Entry 3GTG (X-ray diffraction, 3.78 A resolution); this record covers chains B and T of the 13 polymer chains in the assembly.

Chain B:
Protein: DNA-directed RNA polymerase II subunit RPB2
From: Saccharomyces cerevisiae
Notes: EC 2.7.7.6; fragment: DNA-directed RNA polymerase II 140 kDa polypeptide
Reference sequence: P08518 (RPB2_YEAST); residue numbers follow UniProt; this construct covers 1-1224
Chain sequence (1224 residues; row label = number of the first residue in the row):
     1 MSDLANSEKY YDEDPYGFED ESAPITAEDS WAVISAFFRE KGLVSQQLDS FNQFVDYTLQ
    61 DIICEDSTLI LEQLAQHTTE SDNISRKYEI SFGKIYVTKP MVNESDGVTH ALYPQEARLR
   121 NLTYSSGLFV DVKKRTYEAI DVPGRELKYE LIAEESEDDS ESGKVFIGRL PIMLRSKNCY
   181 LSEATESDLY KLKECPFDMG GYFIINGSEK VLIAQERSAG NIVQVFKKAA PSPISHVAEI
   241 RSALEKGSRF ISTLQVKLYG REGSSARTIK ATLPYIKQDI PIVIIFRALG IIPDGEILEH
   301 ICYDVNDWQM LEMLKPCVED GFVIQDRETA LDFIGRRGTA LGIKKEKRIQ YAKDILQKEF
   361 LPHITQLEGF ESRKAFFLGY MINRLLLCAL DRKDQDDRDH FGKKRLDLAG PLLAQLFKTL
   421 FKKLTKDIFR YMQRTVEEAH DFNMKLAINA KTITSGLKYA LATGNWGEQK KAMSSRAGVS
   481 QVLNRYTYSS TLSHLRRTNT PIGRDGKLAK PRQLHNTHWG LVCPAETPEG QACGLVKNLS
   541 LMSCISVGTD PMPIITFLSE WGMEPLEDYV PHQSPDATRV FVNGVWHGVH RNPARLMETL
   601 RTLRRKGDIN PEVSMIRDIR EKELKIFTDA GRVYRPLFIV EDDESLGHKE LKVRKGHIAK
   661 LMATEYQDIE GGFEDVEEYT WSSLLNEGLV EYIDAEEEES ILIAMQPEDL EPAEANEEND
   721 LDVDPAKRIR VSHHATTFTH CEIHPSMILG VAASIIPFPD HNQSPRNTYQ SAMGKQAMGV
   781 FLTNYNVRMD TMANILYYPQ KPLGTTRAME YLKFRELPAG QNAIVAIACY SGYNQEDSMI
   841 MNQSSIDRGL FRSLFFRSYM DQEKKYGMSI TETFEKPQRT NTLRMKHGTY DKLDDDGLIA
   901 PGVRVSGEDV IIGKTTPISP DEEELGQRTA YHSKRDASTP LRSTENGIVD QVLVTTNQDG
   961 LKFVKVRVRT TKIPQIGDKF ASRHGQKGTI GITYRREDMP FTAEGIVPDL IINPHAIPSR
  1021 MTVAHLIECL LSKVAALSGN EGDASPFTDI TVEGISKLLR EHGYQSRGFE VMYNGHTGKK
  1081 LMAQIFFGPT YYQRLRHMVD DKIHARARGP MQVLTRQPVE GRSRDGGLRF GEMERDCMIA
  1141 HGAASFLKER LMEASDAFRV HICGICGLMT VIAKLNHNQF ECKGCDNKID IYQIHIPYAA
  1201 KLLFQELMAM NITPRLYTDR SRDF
Not modelled in the structure: 1-19, 135-163, 503-508, 920-932, 1221-1224
Metal / ion sites: Zn2+: Cys1163, Cys1166, Cys1182
Reported in the primary citation:
  - binding site for the 12-nt RNA strand: Glu529 to Gln531, Tyr769

Chain T:
Molecule: 29-nt DNA strand
Notes: fragment: DNA template strand
Sequence (29 nucleotides; row label = number of the first residue in the row):
     1 CTACCGATAA GCAGACGATC CTCTCGATG
Not modelled in the structure: 29

How chain B and chain T interact:
Residue-residue contacts (17):
  Lys210(B) with DC25(T), hydrogen bond to the phosphate; DG26(T), salt bridge to the phosphate
  Val482(B) with DC25(T), sugar contact
  Thr791(B) with DC25(T), phosphate contact
  Met792(B) with DC23(T), phosphate contact; DT24(T), sugar contact
  Arg857(B) with DT24(T), salt bridge to the phosphate
  Arg942(B) with DT24(T), salt bridge to the phosphate
  Gly1121(B) with DT22(T), phosphate contact
  Arg1122(B) with DT22(T), hydrogen bond to the phosphate; DC23(T), salt bridge to the phosphate
  Ser1123(B) with DC23(T), phosphate contact
  Leu1128(B) with DC21(T), phosphate contact
  Arg1129(B) with DC20(T), salt bridge to the phosphate; DC21(T), hydrogen bond to the phosphate
  Gly1131(B) with DC20(T), phosphate contact
  Met1133(B) with DT19(T), sugar contact
Also at the interface, not in a pair above, chain B (21 interface residues in all): Asn206, Ser208, Pro233, Tyr459, Ala462, Thr463, Glu1120, Glu1134
Also at the interface, not in a pair above, chain T (10 interface residues in all): DG11, DA27

In short:
Chain B and chain T form an interface of 21 and 10 residues respectively, with 3 hydrogen bonds and 5 salt
bridges. Among the polar pairs are Lys210(B)-DC25(T), Arg1122(B)-DT22(T) and Arg1129(B)-DC21(T). Cys1163(B),
Cys1166(B) and Cys1182(B) coordinate Zn2+. The paper reports a binding site for the 12-nt RNA strand at
Glu529(B) and Tyr769(B).
Here chain B is DNA-directed RNA polymerase II subunit RPB2 (Saccharomyces cerevisiae) and chain T is a 29-nt
DNA strand. Entry 3GTG (Backtracked RNA polymerase II complex with 12mer RNA) was determined by X-ray
diffraction, deposited together with 3GTJ, 3GTK, 3GTL, 3GTM, 3GTO, 3GTP and 3GTQ.
